PDB entry 7D6B | X-ray diffraction, 2.10 A resolution | chain A

Chain A:
Name: Beta-glucosidase 18
Source organism: Oryza sativa subsp. japonica
Notes: EC 3.2.1.21
Reference sequence: Q7XSK0 (BGL18_ORYSJ); residues 26-505 here = UniProt positions 26-505
Amino-acid sequence (482 residues; numbered 24 to 505; the number before each row is that of its first residue):
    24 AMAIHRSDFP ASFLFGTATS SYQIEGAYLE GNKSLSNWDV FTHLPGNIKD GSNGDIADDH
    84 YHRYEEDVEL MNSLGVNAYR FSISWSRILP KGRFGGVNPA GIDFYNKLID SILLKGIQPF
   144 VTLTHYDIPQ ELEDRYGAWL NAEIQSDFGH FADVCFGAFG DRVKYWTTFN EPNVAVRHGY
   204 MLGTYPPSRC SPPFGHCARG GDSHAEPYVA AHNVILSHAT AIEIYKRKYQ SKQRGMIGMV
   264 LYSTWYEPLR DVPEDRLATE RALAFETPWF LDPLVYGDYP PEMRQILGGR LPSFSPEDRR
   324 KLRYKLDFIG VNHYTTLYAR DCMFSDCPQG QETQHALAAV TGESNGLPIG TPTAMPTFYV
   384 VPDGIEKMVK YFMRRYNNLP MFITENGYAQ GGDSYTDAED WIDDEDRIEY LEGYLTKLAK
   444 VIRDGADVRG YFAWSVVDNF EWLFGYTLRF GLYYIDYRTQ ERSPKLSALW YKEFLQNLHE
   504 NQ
Not modelled in the structure: 24-25, 501-505
Sequence notes: expression tag (24-25)
Cystine bridges: Cys-213/Cys-220, Cys-345/Cys-350
Metal / ion sites: Zn2+: Glu-53, His-85 (shared with 2 residues of chain B)
Ligand contacts: D-glucono-1,5-lactone (LGC): Gln-46, His-148, Tyr-149, Asn-193, Glu-194, Tyr-265, Asn-335, Tyr-337, Met-378, Phe-381, Glu-408, Trp-457, Glu-464, Trp-465, Phe-473
UniProt features mapped onto this chain:
  - active site: Glu-194 (Proton donor), Glu-408 (Nucleophile)
  - binding site (a beta-D-glucoside): Gln-46, His-148, Asn-193, Glu-194, Tyr-337, Glu-408, Trp-457, Glu-464, Trp-465, Phe-473
  - glycosylation: Asn-55 (N-linked (GlcNAc...) asparagine)
Reported in the primary citation:
  - binding site for D-glucono-1,5-lactone: Gln-46, His-148, Asn-193, Glu-194, Tyr-337, Glu-408, Glu-464, Trp-465
  - specificity-determining residues: Tyr-149, Tyr-208 (proposed by the authors, not directly observed)

In short:
Chain A binds D-glucono-1,5-lactone. The Zn2+ site is built by Glu-53 and His-85. UniProt lists active-site
residues Glu-194 and Glu-408 and 10 beta-D-glucoside-binding residues. The paper reports a binding site for
D-glucono-1,5-lactone at Gln-46, His-148 and Asn-193 among others; specificity determinants Tyr-149 and
Tyr-208.
Chain A is Beta-glucosidase 18 (Oryza sativa subsp. japonica); the structure, Crystal structure of Oryza
sativa Os4BGlu18 monolignol beta-glucosidase with delta-gluconolactone, was determined by X-ray diffraction,
deposited together with 7D6A.
